7RND - chains A and B of the 6 polymer chains in the assembly; structure by X-ray diffraction, 2.15 A resolution.

# Chain A
Protein: Caspase-3 subunit p17
From: Homo sapiens
UniProtKB: P42574 (CASP3_HUMAN); residues 34-174 here = UniProt positions 34-174
Chain sequence (141 residues; each row starts with the number of its first residue):
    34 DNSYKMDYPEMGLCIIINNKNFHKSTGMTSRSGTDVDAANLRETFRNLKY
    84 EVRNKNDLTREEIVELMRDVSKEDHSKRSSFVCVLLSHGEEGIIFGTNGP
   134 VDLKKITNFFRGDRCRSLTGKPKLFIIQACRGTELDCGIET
Curated features (UniProtKB/Swiss-Prot):
  - active site: His-121, Cys-163
  - modified residue: Cys-163 (S-nitrosocysteine)
From the paper describing this entry:
  - binding site for Ac-VDPVD-CHO: Cys-163

# Chain B
Protein: Caspase-3 subunit p12
From: Homo sapiens
UniProtKB: P42574 (CASP3_HUMAN); residue numbers follow UniProt; this construct covers 184-277
Chain sequence (95 residues; each row starts with the number of its first residue):
   184 CHKIPVEADFLYAYSTAPGYYSWRNSKDGSWFIQSLCAMLKQYADKLEFM
   234 HILTRVNRKVATEFESFSFDATFHAKKQIPCIVSMLTKELYFYHH
Not modelled in the structure: 184, 277-278
Differences from the reference sequence: expression tag (278)
Curated features (UniProtKB/Swiss-Prot):
  - modified residue: Arg-207 (Microbial infection: ADP-riboxanated arginine)
  - mutagenesis: Arg-207 (R207A: Abolished ADP-riboxanation by C.violaceum CopC)
From the paper describing this entry:
  - conformationally variable residues (loop rearrangement): Ser-251 to Thr-255

# Chain A / chain B interface
Residue-residue contacts (104):
  Asp-34(A) with Lys-271(B)
  Asn-35(A) with Lys-271(B); Glu-272(B), hydrogen bond (backbone-backbone)
  Ser-36(A) with Lys-271(B); Glu-272(B); Tyr-274(B)
  Tyr-37(A) with Asp-192(B), hydrogen bond; Leu-269(B); Thr-270(B), hydrogen bond (side chain-backbone); Lys-271(B); Glu-272(B), hydrogen bond (backbone-backbone)
  Met-39(A) with Leu-273(B), hydrophobic; Tyr-274(B)
  Met-44(A) with Phe-275(B)
  Arg-64(A) with Arg-207(B)
  Ser-65(A) with Arg-207(B), hydrogen bond (backbone-side chain); Asn-208(B); Ser-209(B)
  Gly-66(A) with Asn-208(B); Ser-209(B), hydrogen bond (backbone-backbone); Gly-212(B)
  Val-69(A) with Lys-210(B); Asp-211(B)
  Asp-70(A) with Gly-212(B); Ser-213(B), hydrogen bond; Ile-216(B)
  Asn-73(A) with Cys-220(B)
  Leu-74(A) with Ile-216(B), hydrophobic; Cys-220(B)
  Thr-77(A) with Cys-220(B), hydrogen bond; Leu-223(B)
  Phe-78(A) with Leu-223(B), hydrophobic
  Leu-81(A) with Ala-227(B), hydrophobic
  Tyr-83(A) with Phe-275(B)
  Leu-119(A) with Ile-216(B), hydrophobic
  Glu-124(A) with Pro-201(B); Gly-202(B), hydrogen bond (side chain-backbone)
  Lys-137(A) with Glu-190(B), salt bridge
  Thr-140(A) with Phe-193(B); Tyr-195(B)
  Phe-143(A) with Phe-193(B)
  Arg-144(A) with Val-189(B); Phe-193(B)
  Gly-145(A) with Val-189(B), hydrogen bond (backbone-backbone)
  Asp-146(A) with Val-189(B)
  Gly-153(A) with Asp-192(B)
  Lys-154(A) with Asp-192(B)
  Pro-155(A) with Asp-192(B); Leu-273(B), hydrophobic
  Lys-156(A) with Ala-191(B); Asp-192(B), hydrogen bond (backbone-backbone); Phe-193(B); Leu-194(B), hydrogen bond (backbone-backbone)
  Leu-157(A) with Leu-194(B); Phe-232(B), hydrophobic; Leu-273(B), hydrophobic
  Phe-158(A) with Phe-193(B), hydrophobic; Leu-194(B), hydrogen bond (backbone-backbone); Tyr-195(B); Ala-196(B), hydrogen bond (backbone-backbone)
  Ile-159(A) with Ala-196(B); Phe-215(B), hydrophobic; Ile-216(B), hydrophobic; Leu-219(B), hydrophobic
  Ile-160(A) with Ala-196(B), hydrogen bond (backbone-backbone); Tyr-197(B), hydrophobic; Ser-198(B), hydrogen bond (backbone-backbone)
  Gln-161(A) with Ser-198(B); Ser-205(B), hydrogen bond; Ser-213(B), hydrogen bond; Phe-215(B); Ile-216(B)
  Ala-162(A) with Ser-198(B), hydrogen bond (backbone-side chain); Thr-199(B); Ser-205(B)
  Cys-163(A) with Tyr-203(B); Tyr-204(B), hydrophobic; Ser-205(B), hydrogen bond (side chain-backbone)
  Arg-164(A) with Tyr-197(B); Thr-199(B), hydrogen bond (side chain-backbone); Ala-200(B); Pro-201(B); Gly-202(B), hydrogen bond (backbone-backbone); Tyr-203(B), hydrogen bond (backbone-backbone); Cys-264(B)
  Gly-165(A) with Gly-202(B); Tyr-203(B); Tyr-204(B), hydrogen bond (backbone-backbone)
  Thr-166(A) with Gly-202(B), hydrogen bond (backbone-backbone); Tyr-204(B)
  Glu-167(A) with Gly-202(B), hydrogen bond (backbone-backbone); Tyr-203(B); Tyr-204(B), hydrogen bond (backbone-backbone)
  Leu-168(A) with Tyr-203(B); Tyr-204(B), hydrophobic; Trp-206(B), hydrophobic; Thr-255(B); Phe-256(B), hydrophobic
  Asp-169(A) with Tyr-203(B); Lys-259(B); Lys-260(B), hydrogen bond (backbone-backbone)
  Cys-170(A) with Ala-258(B); Lys-259(B), hydrogen bond
  Gly-171(A) with Lys-260(B)
Interface residues without a listed pair, chain A (50 interface residues in all): Ser-63, Thr-67, His-121, Leu-136, Asn-141, Thr-152
Interface residues without a listed pair, chain B (47 interface residues in all): Ile-187, Gln-217

# Overview
The interface between chain A and chain B involves 50 residues on one side and 47 on the other, with 29
hydrogen bonds and 1 salt bridge. Polar pairs include Lys-137(A)/Glu-190(B), Tyr-37(A)/Asp-192(B) and
Tyr-37(A)/Thr-270(B). From the paper: a binding site for Ac-VDPVD-CHO at Cys-163(A); conformational
variability at Ser-251(B).
Chain A is Caspase-3 subunit p17 and chain B is Caspase-3 subunit p12, both from Homo sapiens; the structure,
Crystal structure of caspase-3 with inhibitor Ac-VDPVD-CHO, was determined by X-ray diffraction together with
7RN7, 7RN8, 7RN9, 7RNB, 7RNE, 7RNF and 7SEO from the same study.
